PDB entry 7SQW | X-ray diffraction, 3.21 A resolution | chains A and C of the 3 polymer chains in the assembly

Chain A:
Name: Antibody Fragment
Source organism: Mus musculus
Notes: antibody fragment or engineered binder
Chain sequence (219 residues; numbered 1 to 219; the number before each row is that of its first residue):
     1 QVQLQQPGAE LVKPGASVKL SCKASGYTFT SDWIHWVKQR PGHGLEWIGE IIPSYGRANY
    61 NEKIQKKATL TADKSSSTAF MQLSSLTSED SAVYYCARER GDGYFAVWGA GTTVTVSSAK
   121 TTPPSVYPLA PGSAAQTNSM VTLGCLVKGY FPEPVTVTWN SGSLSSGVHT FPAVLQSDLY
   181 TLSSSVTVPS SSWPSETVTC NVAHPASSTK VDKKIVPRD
Disulfides: Cys22-Cys96

Chain C:
Name: KcsA potassium channel
Notes: engineered mutation(s): W67F
Chain sequence (103 residues; each row starts with the number of its first residue):
    22 SALHWRAAGA ATVLLVIVLL AGSYLAVLAE RGAPGAQLIT YPRALFWSVE TATTVGYGDL
    82 YPVTLWGRCV AVVVMVAGIT SFGLVTAALA TWFVGREQER RGH
Bound ions: K+ site 1: Thr75, Val76; K+ site 2 near Thr75 (its only coordinating residue here); K+ site 3: Gly77, Tyr78
Residues lining bound ligands:
  - 1EM ((1S)-2-hydroxy-1-[(nonanoyloxy)methyl]ethyl myristate): Val84, Thr85, Leu86, Arg89, Val93
  - nonan-1-ol (F09): Leu46, Leu49, Ala50, Trp87, Val91, Val94
What the authors report for this chain:
  - conformationally variable residues (order/disorder transition): Glu71, Gly77, Tyr82

Interface between chain A and chain C:
Residue-residue contacts (28; chain A residue first):
  Thr30(A) with Tyr45(C)
  Ser31(A) with Tyr62(C)
  Trp33(A) with Leu49(C), hydrophobic; Arg52(C); Tyr62(C), hydrogen bond
  His35(A) with Arg52(C)
  Glu50(A) with Arg52(C), salt bridge
  Ile52(A) with Tyr45(C); Leu49(C), hydrophobic; Tyr62(C)
  Ser54(A) with Tyr45(C), hydrogen bond (backbone-side chain)
  Tyr55(A) with Tyr45(C); Leu49(C), hydrophobic
  Arg57(A) with Leu49(C), hydrogen bond (side chain-backbone); Ala50(C), hydrogen bond (side chain-backbone); Arg52(C), hydrogen bond (side chain-backbone); Gly53(C)
  Asn59(A) with Arg52(C), hydrogen bond (side chain-backbone); Gly53(C)
  Glu62(A) with Gly53(C); Pro55(C)
  Glu99(A) with Arg52(C), salt bridge
  Arg100(A) with Tyr62(C)
  Gly101(A) with Arg52(C); Thr61(C); Tyr62(C), hydrogen bond (backbone-backbone)
  Asp102(A) with Thr61(C)
  Gly103(A) with Thr61(C)
Other interface residues (no listed pair), chain C (10 interface residues in all): Ile60, Pro63

Summary:
Chain A and chain C form an interface of 16 and 10 residues respectively; the contacts include 7 hydrogen
bonds and 2 salt bridges. Among the polar pairs are Glu50(A)-Arg52(C), Glu99(A)-Arg52(C) and
Trp33(A)-Tyr62(C). Bound to chain C: nonan-1-ol and compound 1EM. From the paper: conformational variability
at Glu71(C), Gly77(C) and Tyr82(C).
Chain A is Antibody Fragment (Mus musculus) and chain C is KcsA potassium channel; the structure, Structure of
the KcsA-W67F mutant with the activation gate in the closed conformation, was determined by X-ray diffraction.
